3VAE - chain A; structure by X-ray diffraction, 2.80 A resolution.

[Chain A]
Name: LD-transpeptidase type 2
From: Mycobacterium tuberculosis
UniProtKB: O53223 (O53223_MYCTU); residues 122-408 here = UniProt positions 122-408
Sequence (287 residues; each row starts with the number of its first residue):
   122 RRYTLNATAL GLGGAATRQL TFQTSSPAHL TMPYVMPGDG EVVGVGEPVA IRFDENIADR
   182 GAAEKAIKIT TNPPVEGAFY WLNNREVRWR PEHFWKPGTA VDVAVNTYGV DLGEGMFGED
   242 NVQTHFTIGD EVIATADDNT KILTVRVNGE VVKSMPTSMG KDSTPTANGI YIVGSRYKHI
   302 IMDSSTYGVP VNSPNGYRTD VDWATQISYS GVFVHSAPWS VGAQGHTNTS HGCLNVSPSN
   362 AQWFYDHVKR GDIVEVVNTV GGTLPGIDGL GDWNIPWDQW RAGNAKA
Disordered / not traced: 122, 131-149, 408
Modified positions: Cys354 (s-hydroxycysteine; CSO)
Curated features (UniProtKB/Swiss-Prot):
  - active site: His336 (Proton donor/acceptor), Cys354 (Nucleophile)
  - binding site (Ca(2+)): Asp232, Glu235, Gly236
  - binding site (substrate): Tyr318, Ser331, Gly332, Asn356
  - site: Cys354 (Binds to carbapenem drug (covalent))
Reported in the primary citation:
  - catalytic residues: His336 (proposed by the authors, not directly observed)
  - specificity-determining residues: Trp340 (proposed by the authors, not directly observed)

[Summary]
UniProt lists active-site residues His336 and Cys354, 3 Ca2+-binding residues and 4 substrate-binding
residues. The paper reports the catalytic residue His336; the specificity determinant Trp340.
Chain A is LD-transpeptidase type 2 (Mycobacterium tuberculosis); the structure, Crystal Structure of M.
tuberculosis LD-transpeptidase type 2 with Modified Catalytic Cysteine (C354), was determined by X-ray
diffraction, deposited together with 3TUR, 3TX4 and 3U1P.
